Entry 7OLE (electron microscopy, 3.41 A resolution); this record covers chains A and B of the 9 polymer chains in the assembly.

Chain A:
Name: RuvB-like 1
Organism: Homo sapiens
Notes: EC 3.6.4.12
UniProtKB: Q9Y265 (RUVB1_HUMAN); residues 99-554 here correspond to UniProt positions 1-456 (UniProt number = residue number - 98)
Chain sequence (456 residues; each row starts with the number of its first residue):
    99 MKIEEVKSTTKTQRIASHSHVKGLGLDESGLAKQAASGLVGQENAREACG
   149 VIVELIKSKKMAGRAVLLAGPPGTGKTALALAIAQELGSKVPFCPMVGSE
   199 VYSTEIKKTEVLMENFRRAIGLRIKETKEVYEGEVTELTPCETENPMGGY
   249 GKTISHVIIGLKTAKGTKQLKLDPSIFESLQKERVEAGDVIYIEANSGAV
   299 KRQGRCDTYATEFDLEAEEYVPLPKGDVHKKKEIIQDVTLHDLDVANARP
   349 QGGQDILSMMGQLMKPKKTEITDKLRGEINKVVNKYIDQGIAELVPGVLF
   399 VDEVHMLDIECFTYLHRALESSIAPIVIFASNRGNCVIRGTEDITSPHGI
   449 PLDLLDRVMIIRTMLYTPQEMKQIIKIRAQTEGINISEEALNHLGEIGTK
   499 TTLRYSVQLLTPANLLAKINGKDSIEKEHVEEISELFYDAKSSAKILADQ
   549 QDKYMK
Unresolved in the structure: 99-102, 348-366
Swiss-Prot annotation at these positions:
  - binding site (ATP): Gly168 to Thr175
  - modified residue: Lys551 (N6-acetyllysine)
  - cross-link (Glycyl lysine isopeptide (Lys-Gly)): Lys100 (interchain with G-Cter in SUMO2), Lys323 (interchain with G-Cter in SUMO1), Lys543 (interchain with G-Cter in SUMO2)

Chain B:
Name: RuvB-like 2
Organism: Homo sapiens
Notes: EC 3.6.4.12
UniProtKB: Q9Y230 (RUVB2_HUMAN); numbering as in UniProt (aligned over 1-463)
Chain sequence (463 residues; row label = number of the first residue in the row):
     1 MATVTATTKVPEIRDVTRIERIGAHSHIRGLGLDDALEPRQASQGMVGQL
    51 AARRAAGVVLEMIREGKIAGRAVLIAGQPGTGKTAIAMGMAQALGPDTPF
   101 TAIAGSEIFSLEMSKTEALTQAFRRSIGVRIKEETEIIEGEVVEIQIDRP
   151 ATGTGSKVGKLTLKTTEMETIYDLGTKMIESLTKDKVQAGDVITIDKATG
   201 KISKLGRSFTRARDYDAMGSQTKFVQCPDGELQKRKEVVHTVSLHEIDVI
   251 NSRTQGFLALFSGDTGEIKSEVREQINAKVAEWREEGKAEIIPGVLFIDE
   301 VHMLDIESFSFLNRALESDMAPVLIMATNRGITRIRGTSYQSPHGIPIDL
   351 LDRLLIVSTTPYSEKDTKQILRIRCEEEDVEMSEDAYTVLTRIGLETSLR
   401 YAIQLITAASLVCRKRKGTEVQVDDIKRVYSLFLDESRSTQYMKEYQDAF
   451 LFNELKGETMDTS
Unresolved in the structure: 1-22, 254-266, 454-463
Swiss-Prot annotation at these positions:
  - binding site (ATP): Gly77 to Thr84
  - modified residue: Ala2 (N-acetylalanine), Ser437 (Phosphoserine)
  - cross-link (Glycyl lysine isopeptide (Lys-Gly)): Lys9 (interchain with G-Cter in SUMO2), Lys444 (interchain with G-Cter in SUMO2), Lys456 (interchain with G-Cter in SUMO2)
  - mutagenesis: Lys83 (K83M: No effect on interaction with NOPCHAP1), Asp299 (D299N: Abolishes ATPase activity), Glu300 (E300Q: Reduces ATPase activity. Decreases interaction with NOPCHAP1. No effect on formation of RUVBL1-RUVBL2 heteromeric complex)
Ligand contacts: ADP (adenosine-5'-diphosphate): Gly23, Ala24, His25, His27, Ile28, Gly45, Met46, Val47, Pro79, Gly80, Thr81, Gly82, Lys83, Thr84, Ala85, Tyr362, Ile370, Leu399, Arg400, Ala402, Ile403

Chain A / chain B interface:
Contacting residue pairs - 123 pairs, chain A then chain B:
  Gly121(A) with Ala409(B)
  Leu122(A) with Thr407(B); Ala409(B); Ser410(B); Leu411(B); Val412(B), hydrogen bond (backbone-backbone)
  Gly123(A) with Ala409(B), hydrogen bond (backbone-backbone); Ser410(B), hydrogen bond (backbone-side chain); Leu411(B); Val412(B); Cys413(B), hydrogen bond (backbone-backbone); Arg414(B), hydrogen bond (backbone-side chain)
  Leu124(A) with Leu405(B); Ile406(B); Ala409(B); Ser410(B), hydrogen bond (backbone-side chain); Arg414(B), hydrogen bond (backbone-side chain)
  Asp125(A) with Ser410(B); Cys413(B); Arg414(B), salt bridge; Thr419(B)
  Glu126(A) with Glu377(B)
  Ser127(A) with Glu377(B)
  Gly128(A) with Arg374(B), hydrogen bond (backbone-side chain); Glu377(B), hydrogen bond (backbone-side chain); Ile406(B)
  Leu129(A) with Met382(B), hydrophobic; Glu420(B); Val421(B), hydrophobic
  Ala130(A) with Met382(B); Val421(B)
  Lys131(A) with Met382(B); Cys413(B), hydrogen bond; Arg416(B); Gly418(B); Thr419(B); Glu420(B); Val421(B)
  Gln132(A) with Ser383(B); Asp385(B), hydrogen bond; Ala386(B), hydrogen bond (side chain-backbone); Gln422(B), hydrogen bond (side chain-backbone); Val423(B), hydrogen bond (side chain-backbone); Asp424(B); Asp425(B); Ile426(B); Val429(B)
  Ala133(A) with Asp425(B), hydrogen bond (backbone-backbone); Ile426(B); Lys427(B); Arg428(B), hydrogen bond (backbone-backbone); Val429(B)
  Ala134(A) with Val412(B), hydrophobic; Arg416(B); Lys427(B); Arg428(B)
  Ser135(A) with Val412(B)
  Gly136(A) with Arg428(B)
  Leu137(A) with Phe433(B)
  Val138(A) with Arg428(B); Val429(B); Tyr430(B); Ser431(B); Leu432(B); Phe433(B), hydrogen bond (backbone-backbone); Leu434(B), hydrogen bond (backbone-backbone)
  Gly139(A) with Leu434(B)
  Gln140(A) with Leu434(B); Asp435(B); Glu436(B), hydrogen bond (side chain-backbone)
  Glu141(A) with Tyr401(B); Leu405(B)
  Asn142(A) with Ser398(B), hydrogen bond; Leu399(B), hydrogen bond (side chain-backbone); Arg400(B), hydrogen bond (side chain-backbone); Tyr401(B)
  Arg144(A) with Tyr401(B); Gln404(B); Leu405(B), hydrogen bond (side chain-backbone); Ile406(B), hydrogen bond (side chain-backbone); Thr407(B)
  Glu145(A) with Gly23(B), hydrogen bond (side chain-backbone); Arg400(B); Gln404(B)
  Cys147(A) with Thr407(B)
  Val149(A) with Gly23(B); His25(B)
  Glu152(A) with Gly23(B), hydrogen bond (side chain-backbone); Ser26(B), hydrogen bond (side chain-backbone)
  Lys157(A) with Glu246(B)
  Lys158(A) with Phe100(B); Arg125(B)
  Ala167(A) with Glu436(B)
  Pro169(A) with Glu436(B); Ser439(B)
  Pro170(A) with Ser439(B); Thr440(B); Met443(B)
  Gly171(A) with Met443(B)
  Ile181(A) with Ala408(B)
  Gln183(A) with Ala409(B)
  Glu184(A) with Ser410(B)
  Leu185(A) with Ala408(B)
  Glu408(A) with Phe109(B); Ser110(B); Leu111(B)
  Cys409(A) with Leu111(B)
  Thr411(A) with Ser106(B); Glu107(B); Phe109(B), hydrogen bond (side chain-backbone); Ser110(B)
  Tyr412(A) with Leu111(B), hydrophobic; Glu112(B)
  His414(A) with Glu112(B), salt bridge
  Asn430(A) with Met443(B)
  Arg431(A) with Met443(B)
  Gly432(A) with Met443(B)
  Thr439(A) with Met303(B); Arg336(B)
  Asp441(A) with Arg334(B), salt bridge; Arg336(B), salt bridge
  Ile442(A) with Met303(B), hydrophobic
  Arg460(A) with Tyr442(B)
Also at the interface, not in a pair above, chain A (57 interface residues in all): Ser156, Ala163, Phe214, Ile407, Pro445, Asp451, Leu453, Ile458
Also at the interface, not in a pair above, chain B (66 interface residues in all): Ala104, Val242, Arg330, Cys375, Glu378, Thr397

Summary:
The interface between chain A and chain B involves 57 residues on one side and 66 on the other; the contacts
include 28 hydrogen bonds and 4 salt bridges. Polar pairs include Asp125(A)-Arg414(B), His414(A)-Glu112(B) and
Asp441(A)-Arg334(B). Ligands of chain B: ADP.
Chain A is RuvB-like 1 and chain B is RuvB-like 2, both from Homo sapiens; the structure, Cryo-EM structure of
the TELO2-TTI1-TTI2-RUVBL1-RUVBL2 complex, was determined by electron microscopy.
